8T1G - chains B and C of the 12 polymer chains in the assembly; structure by X-ray diffraction, 3.50 A resolution.

# Chain B
Molecule: Hemagglutinin HA2
Organism: Influenza A virus
Reference sequence: A0A8E4VRS4 (A0A8E4VRS4_9INFA); residues 1-174 here correspond to UniProt positions 340-513 (UniProt number = residue number + 339)
Sequence (210 residues; each row starts with the number of its first residue):
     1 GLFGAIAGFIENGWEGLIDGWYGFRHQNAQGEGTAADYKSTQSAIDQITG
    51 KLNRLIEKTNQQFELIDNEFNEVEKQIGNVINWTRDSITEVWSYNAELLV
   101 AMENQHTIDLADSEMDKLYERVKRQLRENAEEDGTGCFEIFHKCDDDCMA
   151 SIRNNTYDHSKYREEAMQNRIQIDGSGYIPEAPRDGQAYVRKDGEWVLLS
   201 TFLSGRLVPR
Not modelled in the structure: 1-4, 209-210
Sequence notes: conflict Leu55 (Ile394 in A0A8E4VRS4); expression tag (175-210)
Disulfide bonds: Cys144-Cys148
Glycans and other covalent adducts: N-acetylglucosamine (NAG) linked to Asn82, Asn154

# Chain C
Molecule: Hemagglutinin HA1
Organism: Influenza A virus
Reference sequence: A0A8E4VRS4 (A0A8E4VRS4_9INFA); the construct lacks a stretch of the UniProt sequence and is renumbered around it, so the offset changes along the chain: 11-141 = UniProt 19-149; 143-158 = UniProt 150-165; 159-330 = UniProt 168-339
Sequence (321 residues; row label = number of the first residue in the row; note: 1 number in that range is skipped by the numbering (no residue carries it; nothing is unmodelled there); a row labelled like 158A-158B holds insertion residues (158A, then the next letters in order)):
    11 DKICLGHHAVSNGTKVNTLTERGVEVVNATETVERTNIPRICSKGKRTVD
    61 LGQCGLLGTITGPPQCDQFLEFSADLIIERREGSDVCYPGKFVNEEALRQ
   111 ILRESGGIDKEAMGFTYSGIRTNGATSACRR
   143 SGSSFYAEMKWLLSNT
158A-158B DN
   159 AAFPQMTKSYKNTRKSPALIVWGIHHSVSTAEQTKLYGSGNKLVTVGSSN
   209 YQQSFVPSPGARPQVNGLSGRIDFHWLMLNPNDTVTFSFNGAFIAPDRAS
   259 FLRGKSMGIQSGVQVDANCEGDCYHSGGTIISNLPFQNIDSRAVGKCPRY
   309 VKQRSLLLATGMKNVPEIPKGR
Not modelled in the structure: 329-330
Disulfide bonds: Cys52-Cys277, Cys64-Cys76, Cys97-Cys139, Cys281-Cys305
Glycans and other covalent adducts: glycan linked to Asn38; N-acetylglucosamine (NAG) linked to Asn240

# How chain B and chain C interact
Residue-residue contacts (5):
  Glu74(B) with Asn104(C)
  Lys75(B) with Ala107(C); Ile111(C)
  Asn79(B) with Gln110(C)
  Glu90(B) with Arg307(C), salt bridge
Also at the interface, not in a pair above, chain B (5 interface residues in all): Gln76
Also at the interface, not in a pair above, chain C (6 interface residues in all): Glu106

# In short
5 residues of chain B face 6 of chain C across their interface; the contacts include 1 salt bridge. The
salt-bridged pair is Glu90(B)-Arg307(C).
Chain B is Hemagglutinin HA2 and chain C is Hemagglutinin HA1, both from Influenza A virus; the structure, The
crystal structure of hemagglutinin form a h7n9 influenza virus (a/shanghai/1/2013) in complex with antibody
1E11, was determined by X-ray diffraction (same publication as 8VEB, 8VED, 8VEE and 8VEF).
